PDB entry 3K8Z | X-ray diffraction, 2.40 A resolution | chains A and B of the 6 polymer chains in the assembly

[Chain A (and B)]
Molecule: NAD-specific glutamate dehydrogenase
Organism: Bacillus subtilis
Notes: EC 1.4.1.2; engineered mutation(s): UNP residues V94 K95 A96 deletion; chain B of this document is another copy of the same molecule, construct and numbering; everything in this record applies to it too
Reference sequence: P50735 (GUDB_BACSU); aligned to UniProt positions 1-423 over residues 1-423 (the alignment contains insertions or deletions, so no single offset holds)
Amino-acid sequence (423 residues; each row starts with the number of its first residue):
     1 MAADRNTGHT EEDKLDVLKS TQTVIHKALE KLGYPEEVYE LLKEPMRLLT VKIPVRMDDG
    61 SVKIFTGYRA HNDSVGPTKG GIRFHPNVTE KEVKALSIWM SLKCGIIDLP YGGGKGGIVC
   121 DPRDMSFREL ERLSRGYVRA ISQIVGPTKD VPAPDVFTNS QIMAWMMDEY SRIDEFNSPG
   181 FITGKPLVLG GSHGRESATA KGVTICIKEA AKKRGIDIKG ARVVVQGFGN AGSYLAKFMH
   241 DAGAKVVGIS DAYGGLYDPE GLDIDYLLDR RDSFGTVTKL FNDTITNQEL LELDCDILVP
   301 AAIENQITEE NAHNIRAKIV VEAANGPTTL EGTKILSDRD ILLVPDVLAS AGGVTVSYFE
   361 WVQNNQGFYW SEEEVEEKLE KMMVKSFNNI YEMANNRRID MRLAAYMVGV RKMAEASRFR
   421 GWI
Not modelled in the structure: 1-16, 266-294 (chain B: 1-16, 271-285)

[Chain A / chain B interface]
Residue-residue contacts (20; chain A residue first):
  Arg56(A) - Arg128(B)
  Arg56(A) - Glu131(B)  salt bridge
  Arg128(A) - Arg56(B)
  Arg128(A) - Arg132(B)
  Glu131(A) - Arg56(B)  salt bridge
  Arg132(A) - Arg128(B)
  Arg139(A) - Arg139(B)
  Arg139(A) - Glu169(B)  salt bridge
  Arg139(A) - Arg172(B)
  Ser142(A) - Glu175(B)  hydrogen bond
  Gln143(A) - Glu175(B)  hydrogen bond (backbone-side chain)
  Glu169(A) - Arg139(B)  salt bridge
  Arg172(A) - Arg139(B)
  Arg172(A) - Ile173(B)
  Ile173(A) - Arg172(B)
  Ile173(A) - Ile173(B)
  Ile173(A) - Glu175(B)
  Glu175(A) - Ser142(B)  hydrogen bond
  Glu175(A) - Gln143(B)  hydrogen bond (side chain-backbone)
  Glu175(A) - Ile173(B)
Interface residues without a listed pair, chain A (12 interface residues in all): Arg135
Interface residues without a listed pair, chain B (13 interface residues in all): Arg135, Asp168

[Overview]
The interface between chain A and chain B involves 12 residues on one side and 13 on the other, with 4
hydrogen bonds and 4 salt bridges. Among the polar pairs are Arg56(A)-Glu131(B), Arg139(A)-Glu169(B) and
Ser142(A)-Glu175(B).
Chain A and chain B are both NAD-specific glutamate dehydrogenase (Bacillus subtilis); the structure, Crystal
Structure of Gudb1 a decryptified secondary glutamate dehydrogenase from B. subtilis, was determined by X-ray
diffraction (same publication as 3K92).
